9PFG - chains F and G of the 10 polymer chains in the assembly; structure by electron microscopy, 3.58 A resolution.

== Chain F (and G) ==
Protein: Alpha-soluble NSF attachment protein
Organism: Rattus norvegicus
Notes: chain G of this document is another copy of the same molecule, construct and numbering; everything in this record applies to it too
UniProtKB: P54921 (SNAA_RAT); numbering as in UniProt (aligned over 1-295)
Chain sequence (296 residues; each row starts with the number of its first residue; numbering starts at 0):
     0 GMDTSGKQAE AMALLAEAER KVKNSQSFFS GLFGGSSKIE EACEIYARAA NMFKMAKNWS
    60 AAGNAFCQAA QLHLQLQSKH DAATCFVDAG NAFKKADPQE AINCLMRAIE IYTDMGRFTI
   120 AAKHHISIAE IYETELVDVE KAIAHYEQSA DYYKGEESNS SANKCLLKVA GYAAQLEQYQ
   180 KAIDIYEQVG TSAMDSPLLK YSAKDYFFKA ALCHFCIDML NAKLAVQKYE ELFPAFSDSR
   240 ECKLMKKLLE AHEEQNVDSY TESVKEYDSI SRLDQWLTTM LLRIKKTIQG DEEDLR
Unresolved in the structure: 26-33, 288-295 (chain G: 25-33, 290-295)
Construct notes: expression tag (0)

== Chain F / chain G interface ==
Residue-residue contacts (4):
  N50(F) - G115(G)
  M54(F) - T112(G)
  K93(F) - E156(G)
  K94(F) - E156(G)  salt bridge
Other interface residues (no listed pair), chain F (9 interface residues in all): K53, K56, N90, R271, D273
Other interface residues (no listed pair), chain G (12 interface residues in all): M114, F117, D150, Y151, K153, E155, K199, P233, A234

== In short ==
9 residues of chain F and 12 residues of chain G are in contact; the contacts include 1 salt bridge. The
salt-bridged pair is K94(F)-E156(G).
Chain F and chain G are both Alpha-soluble NSF attachment protein (Rattus norvegicus); the structure,
Min22bin20S complex (NSF-alphaSNAP-2:2 syntaxin-1a H3:SNAP-25 SN1), 4:2:2 alphaSNAP-syntaxin-1a H3-SNAP-25 SN1
subcomplex local refinement, non-hydrolyzing, class 28, was determined by electron microscopy together with
9OJR, 9OJU, 9OJZ, 9OK3, 9OK5, 9OKC and 17 further entries from the same study.
